PDB entry 5ILA | X-ray diffraction, 3.00 A resolution | chains A and B

[Chain A (and B)]
Name: Protease Do-like 9
Source organism: Arabidopsis thaliana
Notes: EC 3.4.21.-; fragment: protease domain; chain B of this document is another copy of the same molecule, construct and numbering; everything in this record applies to it too
UniProt: Q9FL12 (DEGP9_ARATH); residue numbers follow UniProt; this construct covers 65-327
Amino-acid sequence (301 residues; numbered 27 to 327; the number before each row is that of its first residue):
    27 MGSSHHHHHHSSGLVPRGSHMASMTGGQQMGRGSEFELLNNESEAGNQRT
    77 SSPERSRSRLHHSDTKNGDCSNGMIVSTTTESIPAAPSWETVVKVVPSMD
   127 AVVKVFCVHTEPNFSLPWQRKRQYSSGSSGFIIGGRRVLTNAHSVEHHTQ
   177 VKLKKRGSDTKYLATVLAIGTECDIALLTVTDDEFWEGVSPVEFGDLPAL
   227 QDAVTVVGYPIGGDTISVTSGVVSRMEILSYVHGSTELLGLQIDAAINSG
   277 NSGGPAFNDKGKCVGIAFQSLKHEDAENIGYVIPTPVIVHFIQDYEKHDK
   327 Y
Unresolved in the structure: 27-123, 324-327 (chain B: 27-124, 325-327)
Construct notes: expression tag (27-64)

[How chain A and chain B interact]
Contacting residue pairs (50):
  Pro138(A) - Pro138(B)  hydrophobic
  Asn139(A) - Leu297(B)
  Phe140(A) - Thr197(B)
  Phe140(A) - Cys199(B)
  Phe140(A) - Asp200(B)
  Ser141(A) - Lys298(B)
  Leu142(A) - Glu253(B)
  Leu142(A) - Tyr307(B)
  Pro143(A) - Cys199(B)
  Pro143(A) - Asp200(B)  hydrogen bond (backbone-backbone)
  Pro143(A) - Phe294(B)  hydrophobic
  Pro143(A) - Tyr307(B)  hydrophobic
  Pro143(A) - Ile309(B)
  Trp144(A) - Glu198(B)
  Trp144(A) - Glu253(B)  hydrogen bond
  Trp144(A) - Leu265(B)
  Trp144(A) - Gly266(B)
  Trp144(A) - Leu267(B)
  Trp144(A) - Tyr307(B)  hydrophobic
  Trp144(A) - Val308(B)
  Gln145(A) - Glu198(B)
  Gln145(A) - Glu253(B)
  Arg146(A) - Thr197(B)
  Arg146(A) - Glu198(B)  salt bridge
  Lys147(A) - Glu172(B)
  Glu172(A) - Phe140(B)
  Glu172(A) - Lys147(B)  salt bridge
  Thr197(A) - Phe140(B)
  Thr197(A) - Arg146(B)
  Thr197(A) - Lys147(B)
  Glu198(A) - Trp144(B)
  Glu198(A) - Gln145(B)
  Glu198(A) - Arg146(B)  salt bridge
  Cys199(A) - Phe140(B)
  Cys199(A) - Pro143(B)
  Asp200(A) - Phe140(B)
  Asp200(A) - Pro143(B)  hydrogen bond (backbone-backbone)
  Glu253(A) - Trp144(B)  hydrogen bond
  Glu253(A) - Gln145(B)
  Leu265(A) - Trp144(B)
  Gly266(A) - Trp144(B)
  Leu267(A) - Trp144(B)
  Phe294(A) - Pro143(B)  hydrophobic
  Leu297(A) - Asn139(B)
  Leu297(A) - Phe140(B)
  Tyr307(A) - Leu142(B)
  Tyr307(A) - Pro143(B)  hydrophobic
  Tyr307(A) - Trp144(B)  hydrophobic
  Val308(A) - Trp144(B)
  Ile309(A) - Pro143(B)
Also at the interface, not in a pair above, chain A (27 interface residues in all): Ala168, Gly196, Arg251
Also at the interface, not in a pair above, chain B (27 interface residues in all): His169, Gly196, Arg251

[Overview]
Chain A and chain B each contribute 27 residues to their interface; the contacts include 4 hydrogen bonds and
3 salt bridges. Polar pairs include Arg146(A)-Glu198(B), Glu172(A)-Lys147(B) and Trp144(A)-Glu253(B).
Chain A and chain B are both Protease Do-like 9 (Arabidopsis thaliana); the structure, Deg9 protease domain,
was determined by X-ray diffraction, deposited together with 5JYK, 5IL9 and 5ILB.
